PDB entry 8E1P | X-ray diffraction, 3.82 A resolution | chains E and D of the 18 polymer chains in the assembly

[Chain E]
Name: BG505-SOSIP.v4.1-GT1.2gp120
Source organism: Human immunodeficiency virus 1
Chain sequence (474 residues; numbered 31 to 513 plus 2 insertion-coded residues; 11 numbers in that range are skipped by the numbering (no residue carries them; nothing is unmodelled there); the number before each row is that of its first residue):
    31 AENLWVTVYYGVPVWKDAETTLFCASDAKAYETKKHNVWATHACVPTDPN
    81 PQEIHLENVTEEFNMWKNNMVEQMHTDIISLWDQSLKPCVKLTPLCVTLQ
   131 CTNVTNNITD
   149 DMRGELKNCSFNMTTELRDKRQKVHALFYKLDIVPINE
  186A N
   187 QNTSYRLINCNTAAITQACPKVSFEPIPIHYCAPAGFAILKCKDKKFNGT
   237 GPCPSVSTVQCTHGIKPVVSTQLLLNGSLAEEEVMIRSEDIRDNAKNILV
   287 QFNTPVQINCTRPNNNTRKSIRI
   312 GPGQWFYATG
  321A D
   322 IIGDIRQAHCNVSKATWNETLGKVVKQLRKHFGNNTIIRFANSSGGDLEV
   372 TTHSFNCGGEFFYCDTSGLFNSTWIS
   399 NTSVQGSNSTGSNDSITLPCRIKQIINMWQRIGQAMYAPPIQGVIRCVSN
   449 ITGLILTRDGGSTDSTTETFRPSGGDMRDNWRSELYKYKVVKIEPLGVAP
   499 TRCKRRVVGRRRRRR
Not modelled in the structure: 31, 62-63, 135-136, 149-151, 399-410, 507-513
Disulfide bonds: Cys-54/Cys-74, Cys-119/Cys-205, Cys-126/Cys-196, Cys-131/Cys-157, Cys-218/Cys-247, Cys-228/Cys-239, Cys-296/Cys-331, Cys-378/Cys-445, Cys-385/Cys-418
Covalently attached groups: N-acetylglucosamine (NAG) linked to Asn-133, Asn-156, Asn-160, Asn-234, Asn-262, Asn-295, Asn-301, Asn-339, Asn-355, Asn-363, Asn-392, Asn-448; glycan linked to Asn-332

[Chain D]
Name: PGT124 Fab Heavy Chain
Source organism: Homo sapiens
Notes: antibody fragment or engineered binder
Chain sequence (236 residues; numbered 1 to 217 plus 19 insertion-coded residues; the number before each row is that of its first residue; a row labelled like 82A-82C holds insertion residues (82A, then the next letters in order)):
     1 QVQLQESGPGLVRPSETLSVTCIVSGGSISNYYWTWIRQSPGKGLEWIGY
    51 ISDRETTTYNPSLNSRAVISRDTSKNQLSLQL
82A-82C RSV
    83 TTADTAIYFCATARRGQR
100A-100P IYGVVSFGEFFYYYYM
   101 DVWGKGTAVTVSSASTKGPSVFPLAPSSKSTSGGTAALGCLVKDYFPEPV
   151 TVSWNSGALTSGVHTFPAVLQSSGLYSLSSVVTVPSSSLGTQTYICNVNH
   201 KPSNTKVDKKVEPKSCD
Not modelled in the structure: 1, 127-131, 214-217
Disulfide bonds: Cys-22/Cys-92, Cys-140/Cys-196

[Interface between chain E and chain D]
Residue-residue contacts (8):
  Asp-325(E) with Tyr-100B(D)
  Arg-327(E) with Tyr-100B(D); Gly-100C(D); Glu-100I(D), salt bridge
  Gln-328(E) with Phe-100G(D); Glu-100I(D), hydrogen bond (backbone-side chain)
  His-330(E) with Val-100D(D); Phe-100G(D)
Other interface residues (no listed pair), chain E (8 interface residues in all): Ile-326, Ala-329, Thr-415, Pro-417

[In short]
8 residues of chain E and 5 residues of chain D are in contact, with 1 hydrogen bond and 1 salt bridge. Among
the polar pairs are Arg-327(E)/Glu-100I(D) and Gln-328(E)/Glu-100I(D). N-acetylglucosamine is covalently
linked to Asn-133(E), Asn-156(E), Asn-160(E), Asn-234(E), Asn-262(E) and Asn-295(E) and 6 more.
Chain E is BG505-SOSIP.v4.1-GT1.2gp120 (Human immunodeficiency virus 1) and chain D is PGT124 Fab Heavy Chain
(Homo sapiens); the structure, Crystal structure of BG505 SOSIP.v4.1-GT1.2 trimer in complex with gl-PGV20 and
PGT124 Fabs, was determined by X-ray diffraction.
